PDB entry 9UD4 | electron microscopy, 3.31 A resolution | chains B and D of the 6 polymer chains in the assembly

[Chain B]
Molecule: Na(+)-translocating NADH-quinone reductase subunit B
From: Vibrio cholerae O395
Notes: EC 7.2.1.1
UniProtKB: A5F5X0 (NQRB_VIBC3); numbering as in UniProt (aligned over 1-415)
Chain sequence (415 residues; row label = number of the first residue in the row):
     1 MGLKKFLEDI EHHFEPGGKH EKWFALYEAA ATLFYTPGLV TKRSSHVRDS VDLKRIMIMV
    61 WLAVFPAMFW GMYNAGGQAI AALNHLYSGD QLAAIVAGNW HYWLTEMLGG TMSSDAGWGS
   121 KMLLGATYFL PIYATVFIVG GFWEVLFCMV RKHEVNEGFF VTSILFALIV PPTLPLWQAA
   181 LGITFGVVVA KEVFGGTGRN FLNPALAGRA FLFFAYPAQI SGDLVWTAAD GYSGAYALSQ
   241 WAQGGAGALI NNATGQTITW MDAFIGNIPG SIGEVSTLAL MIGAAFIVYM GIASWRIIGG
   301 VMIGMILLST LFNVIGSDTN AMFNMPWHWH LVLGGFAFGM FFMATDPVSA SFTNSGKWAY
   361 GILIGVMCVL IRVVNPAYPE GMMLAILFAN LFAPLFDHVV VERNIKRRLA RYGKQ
Disordered / not traced: 1-26, 414-415
Sequence notes: engineered mutation Y236 (Thr in A5F5X0)
Small-molecule neighbours:
  - FMN (flavin mononucleotide): F213, F214, P217, S221, G222, D223, A377, Y378, P379
  - riboflavin (RBF): I56, M57, V60, G158, V161, T162, L165, K191, G196, T197, G198, N200, N203, P204, A205, I292, A293, F342, M343, T345, D346, P347, V348, S349
Curated features (UniProtKB/Swiss-Prot):
  - mutagenesis: F185 (F185A: Decreases riboflavin content), W226 (W226L: Decreases riboflavin content)
What the authors report for this chain:
  - mutagenesis - T236Y: abolished binding to flavin mononucleotide (citing earlier work)

[Chain D]
Molecule: Na(+)-translocating NADH-quinone reductase subunit D
From: Vibrio cholerae O395
Notes: EC 7.2.1.1
UniProtKB: A5F5Y6 (NQRD_VIBC3); residue numbers follow UniProt; this construct covers 1-210
Chain sequence (210 residues; each row starts with the number of its first residue):
     1 MSSAKELKKS VLAPVLDNNP IALQVLGVCS ALAVTTKLET AFVMTLAVMF VTALSNFFVS
    61 LIRNHIPNSV RIIVQMAIIA SLVIVVDQIL KAYLYDISKQ LSVFVGLIIT NCIVMGRAEA
   121 FAMKSEPIPS FIDGIGNGLG YGFVLMTVGF FRELLGSGKL FGLEVLPLIS NGGWYQPNGL
   181 MLLAPSAFFL IGFMIWAIRT FKPEQVEAKE
Disordered / not traced: 1-6
Ion coordination: 2Fe-2S cluster Fe: C29, C112 (shared with 2 residues of chain E)
Small-molecule neighbours: 2Fe-2S cluster (FES): L26, G27, V28, C29, T110, N111, C112

[How chain B and chain D interact]
Pairs across the interface (12; chain B residue first):
  W177(B) - Q176(D)
  Q178(B) - Q176(D)
  F185(B) - F189(D)  hydrophobic
  F211(B) - L180(D)  hydrophobic
  F214(B) - G179(D)
  A215(B) - N178(D)
  A215(B) - G179(D)  hydrogen bond (backbone-backbone)
  A215(B) - L180(D)
  Y216(B) - Q176(D)
  Y216(B) - P177(D)
  Y216(B) - N178(D)
  Q219(B) - Q176(D)  hydrogen bond
Other interface residues (no listed pair), chain B (10 interface residues in all): F147, V189
Other interface residues (no listed pair), chain D (9 interface residues in all): L183, F193, W196

[Overview]
10 residues of chain B face 9 of chain D across their interface; the contacts include 2 hydrogen bonds. Among
the polar pairs are Q219(B)-Q176(D) and A215(B)-G179(D). Ligands of chain B: riboflavin and flavin
mononucleotide. Ligands of chain D: 2Fe-2S cluster. From the paper: T236Y of chain B abolishes binding to
flavin mononucleotide.
Here chain B is Na(+)-translocating NADH-quinone reductase subunit B and chain D is Na(+)-translocating
NADH-quinone reductase subunit D, both from Vibrio cholerae O395. Entry 9UD4 (Cryo-EM structure of
Na+-translocating NADH-ubiquinone oxidoreductase NqrB-T236Y mutant from Vibrio cholerae reduced by NADH) was
determined by electron microscopy, deposited together with 9U5G, 9UD3, 9UD5, 9UD6, 9UD8, 9UD9 and 4 further
entries.
